Entry 5DB6 (X-ray diffraction, 2.83 A resolution); this record covers chains A and P of the 4 polymer chains in the assembly.

Chain A:
Molecule: DNA polymerase beta
From: Homo sapiens
Notes: EC 2.7.7.7, 4.2.99.-
UniProtKB: P06746 (DPOLB_HUMAN); residue numbers follow UniProt; this construct covers 1-335
Chain sequence (335 residues; row label = number of the first residue in the row):
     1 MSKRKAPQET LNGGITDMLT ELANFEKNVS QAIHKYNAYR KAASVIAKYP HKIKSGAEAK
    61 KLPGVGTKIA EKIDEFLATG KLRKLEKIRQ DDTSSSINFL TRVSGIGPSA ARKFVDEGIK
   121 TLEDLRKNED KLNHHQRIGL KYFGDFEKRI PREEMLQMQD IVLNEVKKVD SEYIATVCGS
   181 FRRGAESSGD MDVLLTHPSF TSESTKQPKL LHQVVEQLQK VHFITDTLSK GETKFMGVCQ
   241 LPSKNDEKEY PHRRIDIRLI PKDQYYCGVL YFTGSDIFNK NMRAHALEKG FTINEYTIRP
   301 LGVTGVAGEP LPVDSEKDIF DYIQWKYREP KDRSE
Disordered / not traced: 1-6, 205-206
Metal / ion sites: Na+ site 1: Lys60, Val65 (shared with 1 residue of chain D); Na+ site 2: Thr101, Val103, Ile106 (shared with DG9(P) of chain P)
Curated features (UniProtKB/Swiss-Prot):
  - region: Arg183 to Asp192 (DNA-binding)
  - active site: Lys72 (Nucleophile)
  - binding site (K(+)): Lys60, Leu62, Val65, Thr101, Val103, Ile106
  - binding site (Na(+)): Lys60, Leu62, Val65, Thr101, Val103, Ile106
  - binding site (dATP): Arg149, Ser180, Arg183, Gly189, Asp190
  - binding site (dCTP): Arg149, Ser180, Arg183, Gly189, Asp190
  - binding site (dGTP): Arg149, Ser180, Arg183, Gly189, Asp190, Asp192
  - binding site (dTTP): Arg149, Ser180, Arg183, Gly189, Asp190
  - binding site (Mg(2+)): Asp190, Asp192, Asp256
  - modified residue: Lys72 (N6-acetyllysine), Arg83 (Omega-N-methylarginine), Arg152 (Omega-N-methylarginine)
  - cross-link (Glycyl lysine isopeptide (Lys-Gly)): Lys41 (interchain with G-Cter in ubiquitin), Lys61 (interchain with G-Cter in ubiquitin), Lys81 (interchain with G-Cter in ubiquitin)
  - natural variant: Leu22 (L22P: Found in a gastric cancer sample; uncertain significance), Tyr39 (Y39C: Found in a gastric cancer sample; uncertain significance), Gly118 (G118V: Decreased DNA-directed DNA polymerase activity), Arg137 (R137Q: Decreased function in base-excision repair), Arg149 (R149I: Decreased DNA-directed DNA polymerase activity), Asp160 (D160N: Found in a gastric cancer sample; uncertain significance), Cys239 (C239R: Found in a gastric cancer sample; uncertain significance), Lys289 (K289M: Found in a colon cancer sample; uncertain significance), Asn294 (N294D: Found in a gastric cancer sample; uncertain significance), Glu295 (E295K: Found in a gastric cancer sample; uncertain significance)
  - mutagenesis: Phe25 (F25W: No effect on 5'-dRP lyase activity. Decreased ssDNA binding), His34 (H34G: Decreased 5'-dRP lyase activity. Decreased ssDNA binding), Lys35 (K35A: Decreased 5'-dRP lyase activity. Decreased ssDNA binding. Loss of 5'-dRP lyase activity; when associated with A-68 and A-72. Decreased ssDNA binding; when associated with A-68 and A-72 ...), Tyr39 (Y39F: No effect on 5'-dRP lyase activity; Y39Q: Abolishes DNA polymerase and 5'-dRP lyase activity), Lys41 (K41R: Abolishes ubiquitination; when associated with R-61 and R-81), Lys60 (K60A: Decreased 5'-dRP lyase activity. Decreased ssDNA binding), Lys61 (K61R: Abolishes ubiquitination; when associated with R-41 and R-81), Lys68 (K68A: No effect on 5'-dRP lyase activity. Decreased ssDNA binding. Loss of 5'-dRP lyase activity; when associated with A-35 and A-72. Decreased ssDNA binding; when associated with A-35 and A-72 ...), Glu71 (E71Q: No effect on 5'-dRP lyase activity. No effect on structure shown by circular dichroism. No effect on ssDNA binding), Lys72 (K72A: Severely reduced 5'-dRP lyase activity. Does not affect ssDNA binding. Loss of 5'-dRP lyase activity; when associated with A-35 and A-68. Decreased ssDNA binding ...), Glu75 (E75A: Slightly decreased 5'-dRP lyase activity. Decreased ssDNA binding. No effect on structure shown by circular dichroism), Lys81 (K81R: Abolishes ubiquitination; when associated with R-41 and R-61), 5 further mutagenesis entries in UniProt

Chain P:
Molecule: 10-nt DNA strand
Sequence (10 nucleotides; numbered 1 to 10; the number before each row is that of its first residue):
     1 GCTXATGCGA
Modified / non-standard residues: FMG (2-amino-9-(2-deoxy-2-fluoro-5-O-phosphono-beta-D-arabinofuranosyl)-7-methyl-6-oxo-6,9-dihydro-1H-purin-7-ium) at position 4
Metal / ion sites: Na+: DG9 (shared with Thr101(A), Val103(A), Ile106(A) of chain A)

Interface between chain A and chain P:
Contacting residue pairs - 16 pairs, chain A then chain P:
  Val103(A) with DG9(P), phosphate contact
  Ser104(A) with DG9(P), phosphate contact
  Gly105(A) with DC8(P), phosphate contact; DG9(P), hydrogen bond to the phosphate
  Ile106(A) with DG9(P), phosphate contact
  Gly107(A) with DC8(P), hydrogen bond to the phosphate; DG9(P), phosphate contact
  Pro108(A) with DC8(P), phosphate contact
  Ser109(A) with DG7(P), phosphate contact; DC8(P), hydrogen bond to the phosphate
  Ala110(A) with DC8(P), hydrogen bond to the phosphate
  Asp190(A) with DA10(P), phosphate contact
  Lys234(A) with DG9(P), base contact
  Met236(A) with DG9(P), phosphate contact
  Arg254(A) with DA10(P), salt bridge to the phosphate
  Asp256(A) with DA10(P), sugar contact
Also at the interface, not in a pair above, chain A (15 interface residues in all): Thr101, His135

Summary:
15 residues of chain A face 4 of chain P across their interface; the contacts include 4 hydrogen bonds and 1
salt bridge. Among the polar pairs are Gly105(A)-DG9(P), Gly107(A)-DC8(P) and Ser109(A)-DC8(P).
Here chain A is DNA polymerase beta (Homo sapiens) and chain P is a 10-nt DNA strand. Entry 5DB6 (Structure of
human DNA polymerase beta Host-Guest complex with the N7MG base paired with a dC) was determined by X-ray
diffraction, deposited together with 5DB7, 5DB8, 5DB9, 5DBA, 5DBB and 5DBC.
